PDB entry 2PY5 | X-ray diffraction, 1.60 A resolution | chains J and A of the 4 polymer chains in the assembly

Chain J:
Molecule: 7-nt DNA strand
Sequence (7 nucleotides; numbered 1 to 7; the number before each row is that of its first residue):
     1 GGACTTT
Unresolved in the structure: 1

Chain A:
Protein: DNA polymerase
Source organism: Bacillus phage phi29
Notes: EC 2.7.7.7
UniProtKB: P03680 (DPOL_BPPH2); residue numbers follow UniProt; this construct covers 1-575
Amino-acid sequence (575 residues; each row starts with the number of its first residue):
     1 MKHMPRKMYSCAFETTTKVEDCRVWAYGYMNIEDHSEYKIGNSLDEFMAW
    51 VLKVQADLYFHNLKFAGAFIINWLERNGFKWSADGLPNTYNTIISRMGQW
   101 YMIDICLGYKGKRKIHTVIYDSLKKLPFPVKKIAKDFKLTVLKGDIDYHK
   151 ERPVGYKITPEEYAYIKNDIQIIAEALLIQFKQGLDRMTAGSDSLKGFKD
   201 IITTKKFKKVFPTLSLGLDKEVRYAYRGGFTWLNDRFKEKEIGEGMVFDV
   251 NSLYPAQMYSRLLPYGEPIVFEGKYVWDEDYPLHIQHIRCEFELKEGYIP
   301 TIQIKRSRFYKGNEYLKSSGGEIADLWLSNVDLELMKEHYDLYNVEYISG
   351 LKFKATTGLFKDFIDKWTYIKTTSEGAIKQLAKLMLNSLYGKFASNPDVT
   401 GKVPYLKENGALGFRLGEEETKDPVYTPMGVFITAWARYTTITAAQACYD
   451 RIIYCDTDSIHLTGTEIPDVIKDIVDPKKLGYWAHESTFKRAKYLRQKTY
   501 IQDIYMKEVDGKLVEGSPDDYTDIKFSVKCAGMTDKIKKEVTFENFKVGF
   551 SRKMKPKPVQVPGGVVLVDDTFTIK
Unresolved in the structure: 1-4, 305-311
Differences from the reference sequence: engineered mutation Ala12 (Asp in P03680), Ala66 (Asp in P03680)
Curated features (UniProtKB/Swiss-Prot):
  - region: Ser192 to Gly229 (Involved in DNA-binding, coordination between DNA synthesis and degradation and TP interaction), Asp398 to Glu420 (TPR2), Gly563 to Lys575 (Involved in DNA-binding and TP interaction)
  - motif: Tyr454 to Asp458 (YCDTD)
  - binding site (Mg(2+)): Asp145, Asp169, Asp249, Val250, Asp456, Asp458
  - binding site (5-methyl-UTP): Tyr254, Lys371, Lys383, Asp458
  - site: Glu14 (Essential for 3'-5' exonucleolysis), Thr15 (Involved in proofreading function by stabilization of the frayed primer-terminus at the 3'-5' exonuclease active site), Tyr59 (Interaction with the primer terminal protein), His61 (Interaction with the primer terminal protein), Asn62 (Involved in proofreading function by stabilization of the frayed primer-terminus at the 3'-5' exonuclease active site), Phe65 (Binds ssDNA), Phe69 (Interaction with the primer terminal protein), Ile93 (Involved in binding template-primer structures), Ser122 (Binds ssDNA), Leu123 (Binds ssDNA), Tyr148 (Involved in the stabilization of the frayed 3' terminus at the exonuclease active site), Ser252 (Probably involved in binding template-primer structures), Tyr254 (Probably involved in nucleotide binding selection), Thr356 (Binds ssDNA), Ile364 (Involved in the binding of DNA and dNTP), Lys366 (Stabilization of the incoming nucleotide), Lys371 (Interacts with the phosphate groups of the incoming nucleotide), Lys379 (Stabilization of the incoming nucleotide), Lys383 (Probably involved in nucleotide binding selection), Leu384 (Probably involved in positioning the templating nucleotide at the polymerization active site and in controlling nucleotide insertion fidelity) and 9 more in UniProt
  - natural variant: Ala176 (A176R: In mutant TS2(24)), Ala355 (A355V: In mutant TS2(24))
  - mutagenesis: Glu14 (E14A: Strong loss of 3'-5' exonucleolysis), Thr15 (T15I: 95% loss of ssDNA-binding. Decreased in fidelity of DNA replication), Tyr59 (Y59F: Almost no effect on replication activity. About 20% loss of TP-DNA initiation, 20% loss of TP-DNA replication and 10% loss of TP-DNA amplification. Complete loss of interaction with TP ...), His61 (H61L: 5 fold decrease in replication activity. About 85% loss of TP-DNA initiation, 80% loss of TP-DNA replication and complete loss of TP-DNA amplification. Complete loss of interaction with TP ...), Asn62 (N62D/H: 88% loss of ssDNA-binding. Decreased in fidelity of DNA replication), Phe65 (F65S: Loss of capacity to interact with a DNA primer/template structure), Phe69 (F69S: 2 fold decrease in replication activity. About 50% loss of TP-DNA initiation, 40% loss of TP-DNA replication and 60% loss of TP-DNA amplification. Complete loss of interaction with TP ...), Ser122 (S122T: Loss of capacity to interact with a DNA primer/template structure), Leu123 (L123N: Loss of capacity to interact with a DNA primer/template structure), Phe128 (F128A: Slight loss of interaction with TP; F128Y: Almost complete loss of interaction with TP), Lys143 (K143I/R: Strong loss of 3'-5' exonuclease, proofreading and strand-displacement activities), Tyr148 (Y148A: Reduced capacity to stabilize the binding of the primer terminus at the 3'-5' exonuclease active site), 43 further mutagenesis entries in UniProt
From the paper describing this entry:
  - conformationally variable residues (loop rearrangement, order/disorder transition): Thr140 to Asp145, Tyr165, Lys305 to Lys311

Interface between chain J and chain A:
Pairs across the interface (20; chain J residue first):
  DG2(J) - Asn313(A)  hydrogen bond to the base
  DA3(J) - Gln99(A)  sugar contact
  DC4(J) - Leu123(A)  phosphate contact
  DT5(J) - Asn62(A)  hydrogen bond to the base
  DT5(J) - Leu123(A)  sugar contact
  DT5(J) - Pro129(A)  phosphate contact
  DT6(J) - His61(A)  phosphate contact
  DT6(J) - Asn62(A)  hydrogen bond to the sugar
  DT6(J) - Phe65(A)  base contact
  DT6(J) - Pro129(A)  phosphate contact
  DT6(J) - Val130(A)  hydrogen bond to the phosphate
  DT6(J) - Leu567(A)  base contact
  DT7(J) - Phe13(A)  sugar contact
  DT7(J) - Glu14(A)  phosphate contact
  DT7(J) - Thr15(A)  hydrogen bond to the phosphate
  DT7(J) - Thr17(A)  base contact
  DT7(J) - Phe65(A)  sugar contact
  DT7(J) - Tyr148(A)  stacking on the base
  DT7(J) - Asp169(A)  phosphate contact
  DT7(J) - Leu567(A)  base contact
Other interface residues (no listed pair), chain A (21 interface residues in all): Trp25, Pro127, Phe128, His149, Gly312, Pro556

Overview:
6 residues of chain J and 21 residues of chain A are in contact, with 5 hydrogen bonds and 1 aromatic stacking
contact. Among the polar pairs are DG2(J)-Asn313(A), DT5(J)-Asn62(A) and DT6(J)-Asn62(A). From the paper:
conformational variability at Thr140(A), Tyr165(A) and Lys305(A).
Chain J is a 7-nt DNA strand and chain A is DNA polymerase (Bacillus phage phi29); the structure, Phi29 DNA
polymerase complexed with single-stranded DNA, was determined by X-ray diffraction, deposited together with
2PYJ, 2PYL and 2PZS.
